Entry 9DIP (X-ray diffraction, 2.32 A resolution); this record covers chains A and C of the 6 polymer chains in the assembly.

== Chain A (and C) ==
Molecule: Hemagglutinin HA1
Source organism: Influenza A virus
Notes: chain C of this document is another copy of the same molecule, construct and numbering; everything in this record applies to it too
UniProtKB: A0A6B7HPT9 (A0A6B7HPT9_9INFA); the construct lacks a stretch of the UniProt sequence, so the offset changes along the chain: 11-55 = UniProt 1-45; 56-83 = UniProt 47-74; 84-96 = UniProt 76-88; 97-125 = UniProt 90-118; 3 more segments
Sequence (325 residues; numbered 7 to 324 plus 7 insertion-coded residues; the number before each row is that of its first residue; a row labelled like 125A-125B holds insertion residues (125A, then the next letters in order)):
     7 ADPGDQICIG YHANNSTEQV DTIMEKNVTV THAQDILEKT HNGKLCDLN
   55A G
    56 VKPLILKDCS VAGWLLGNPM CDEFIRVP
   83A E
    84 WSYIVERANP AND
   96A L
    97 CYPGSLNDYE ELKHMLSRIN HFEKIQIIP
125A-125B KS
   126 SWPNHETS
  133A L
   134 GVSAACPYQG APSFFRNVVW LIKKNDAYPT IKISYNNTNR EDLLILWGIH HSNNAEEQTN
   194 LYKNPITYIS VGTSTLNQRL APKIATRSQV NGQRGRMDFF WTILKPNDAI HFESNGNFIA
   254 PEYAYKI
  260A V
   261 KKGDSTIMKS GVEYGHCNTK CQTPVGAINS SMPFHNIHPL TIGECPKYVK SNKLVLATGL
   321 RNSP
Not modelled in the structure: 7-9
Sequence notes: expression tag (7-10); conflict Met111 (Leu104 in A0A6B7HPT9), Gln122 (Leu115 in A0A6B7HPT9), Ile199 (Thr195 in A0A6B7HPT9), Ala214 (Val210 in A0A6B7HPT9)
Disulfide bonds: Cys52-Cys277, Cys64-Cys76, Cys97-Cys139, Cys281-Cys305
Covalent attachments: N-acetylglucosamine (NAG) linked to Asn169

== How chain A and chain C interact ==
Contacting residue pairs - 18 pairs, chain A then chain C:
  Ser203(A) - Ile217(C)
  Ser203(A) - Ala218(C)
  Gly205(A) - Thr219(C)
  Thr206(A) - Arg220(C)
  Thr206(A) - Ser221(C)
  Thr206(A) - Arg229(C)
  Ser207(A) - Ser221(C)
  Ser207(A) - Val223(C)
  Ser207(A) - Arg229(C)  hydrogen bond (backbone-side chain)
  Asn210(A) - His184(C)
  Asn210(A) - Lys216(C)  hydrogen bond (backbone-side chain)
  Asn210(A) - Arg220(C)  hydrogen bond
  Arg212(A) - Ile217(C)  hydrogen bond (side chain-backbone)
  Asp241(A) - Ser221(C)  hydrogen bond
  Ala242(A) - Ser221(C)  hydrogen bond (backbone-side chain)
  His244(A) - Thr219(C)
  His244(A) - Arg220(C)
  His244(A) - Ser221(C)  hydrogen bond
Interface residues without a listed pair, chain A (10 interface residues in all): Glu246
Interface residues without a listed pair, chain C (10 interface residues in all): Arg227

== Summary ==
Chain A and chain C each contribute 10 residues to their interface; the contacts include 7 hydrogen bonds.
Polar contacts include Ser207(A)-Arg229(C), Asn210(A)-Lys216(C) and Asn210(A)-Arg220(C). Covalently linked
N-acetylglucosamine: at Asn169(A).
Both chains are Hemagglutinin HA1 (Influenza A virus). Entry 9DIP (Crystal structure of H5 hemagglutinin from
the influenza virus A/Texas/37/2024 (H5N1) with LSTa) was determined by X-ray diffraction (same publication as
9DIO and 9DIQ).
